PDB entry 7OGG | X-ray diffraction, 3.29 A resolution | chains R and Q

[Chain R]
Protein: Non-structural maintenance of chromosome element 5
Organism: Saccharomyces cerevisiae (strain ATCC 204508 / S288c)
Reference sequence: Q03718 (NSE5_YEAST); the author numbering skips numbers that UniProt does not, so the offset changes along the chain: 1-518 = UniProt 1-518; 520-557 = UniProt 519-556
Chain sequence (607 residues; each row starts with the number of its first residue; note: 1 number in that range is skipped by the numbering (no residue carries it; nothing is unmodelled there); X marks 51 residues of unknown identity (built as UNK)):
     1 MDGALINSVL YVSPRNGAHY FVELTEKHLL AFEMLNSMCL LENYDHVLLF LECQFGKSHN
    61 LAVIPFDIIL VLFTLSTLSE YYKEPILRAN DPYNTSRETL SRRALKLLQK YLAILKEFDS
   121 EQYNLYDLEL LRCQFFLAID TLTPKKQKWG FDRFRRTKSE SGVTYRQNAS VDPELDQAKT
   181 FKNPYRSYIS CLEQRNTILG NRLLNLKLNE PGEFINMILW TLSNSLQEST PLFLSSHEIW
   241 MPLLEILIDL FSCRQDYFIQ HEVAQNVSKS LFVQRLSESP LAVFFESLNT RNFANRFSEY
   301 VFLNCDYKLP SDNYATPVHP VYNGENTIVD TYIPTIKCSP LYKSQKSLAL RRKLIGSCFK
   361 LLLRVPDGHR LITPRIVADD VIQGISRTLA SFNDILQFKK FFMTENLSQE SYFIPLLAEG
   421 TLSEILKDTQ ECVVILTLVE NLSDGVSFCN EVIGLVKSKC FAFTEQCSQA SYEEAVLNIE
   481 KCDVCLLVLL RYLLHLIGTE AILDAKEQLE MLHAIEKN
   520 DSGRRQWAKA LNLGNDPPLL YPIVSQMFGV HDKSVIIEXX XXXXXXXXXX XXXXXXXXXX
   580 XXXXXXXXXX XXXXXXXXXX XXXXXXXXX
Disordered / not traced: 1, 150-179, 292-300, 372-374, 423-490, 520-557
Modified positions: Mse1, Mse546 (selenomethionine); Mse34, Mse38, Mse217, Mse241, Mse403, Mse511 (selenomethionine; parent Met)

[Chain Q]
Protein: DNA repair protein KRE29
Organism: Saccharomyces cerevisiae A364A
Reference sequence: P40026 (KRE29_YEAST); residues 6-293 here correspond to UniProt positions 177-464 (UniProt number = residue number + 171)
Chain sequence (308 residues; numbered 1 to 308; the number before each row is that of its first residue; X marks 14 residues of unknown identity (built as UNK)):
     1 GPAAMSGSIP EIYLDVVTKE TISDKYKDWH FISKNCHYEQ LMDLEMKDTA YSFLFGSSRS
    61 QGKVPEFVHL KCPSITNLLV LFGVNQEKCN SLKINYEKKE NSRYDNLCTI FPVNKMLKFL
   121 MYFYSDDDND DVREFFLKAF ICLILDRKVF NAMESDHRLC FKVLELFNEA HFINSYFEIV
   181 DKNDFFLHYR LLQIFPHLQS ALLRRRFSEK QGRTETIQQN IIKEFNEFFD CKNYKNLLYF
   241 ILTMYGSKFI PFGPKCQVTE YFKDCILDIS NETTNDVEIS ILKGILNLFS KIRGXXXXXX
   301 XXXXXXXX
Disordered / not traced: 1-101
Modified positions: Mse5, Mse42, Mse46 (selenomethionine); Mse116, Mse121, Mse153, Mse244 (selenomethionine; parent Met)
Differences from the reference sequence: expression tag (1-5); insertion (294)

[Interface between chain R and chain Q]
Contacting residue pairs - 46 pairs, chain R then chain Q:
  Mse34(R) - Lys291(Q)
  Mse38(R) - Leu288(Q)
  His46(R) - Gly284(Q)
  His46(R) - Ile285(Q)
  His46(R) - Leu288(Q)
  Leu49(R) - Tyr189(Q)
  Leu49(R) - Ile285(Q)  hydrophobic
  Leu49(R) - Leu288(Q)  hydrophobic
  Leu49(R) - Phe289(Q)  hydrophobic
  Phe50(R) - Ile292(Q)  hydrophobic
  Cys53(R) - Phe252(Q)  hydrophobic
  Cys53(R) - Phe289(Q)  hydrophobic
  Cys53(R) - Ile292(Q)  hydrophobic
  Gln54(R) - Ile292(Q)
  Gln54(R) - Gly294(Q)
  Phe55(R) - Pro196(Q)
  Lys57(R) - Gln199(Q)
  Lys57(R) - Gly246(Q)
  Thr95(R) - Leu238(Q)
  Thr95(R) - Tyr239(Q)  hydrogen bond (backbone-side chain)
  Thr95(R) - Leu242(Q)
  Ser96(R) - Phe150(Q)
  Ser96(R) - Gln193(Q)  hydrogen bond
  Arg97(R) - Arg147(Q)
  Arg97(R) - Phe150(Q)
  Arg97(R) - Asn151(Q)  hydrogen bond (backbone-side chain)
  Arg97(R) - Phe186(Q)
  Arg97(R) - Tyr239(Q)
  Glu98(R) - Phe150(Q)
  Glu98(R) - Asn151(Q)  hydrogen bond
  Arg102(R) - Asn151(Q)  hydrogen bond (side chain-backbone)
  Arg102(R) - Mse153(Q)  hydrogen bond (side chain-backbone)
  Lys106(R) - Ser155(Q)
  Gln109(R) - Ser155(Q)  hydrogen bond
  Gln109(R) - Asp156(Q)  hydrogen bond (side chain-backbone)
  Thr335(R) - Cys108(Q)
  Thr335(R) - Thr109(Q)
  Thr335(R) - Ile110(Q)  hydrogen bond (backbone-backbone)
  Thr335(R) - Lys148(Q)
  Ile336(R) - Ile110(Q)
  Ile336(R) - Ala152(Q)  hydrophobic
  Lys337(R) - Thr109(Q)
  Lys337(R) - Ile110(Q)  hydrogen bond (backbone-backbone)
  Lys337(R) - Pro112(Q)
  Tyr342(R) - Pro112(Q)  hydrophobic
  Gln345(R) - Lys115(Q)  hydrogen bond
Also at the interface, not in a pair above, chain R (25 interface residues in all): Gly56, Asn94, Leu105, Cys338
Also at the interface, not in a pair above, chain Q (37 interface residues in all): Phe111, Asn114, Lys118, Phe119, His197, Lys235, Ile281
Interface features reported in the paper:
  - specific contacts: Gly56(R)-His197(Q)

[In short]
The interface between chain R and chain Q involves 25 residues on one side and 37 on the other; the contacts
include 11 hydrogen bonds. Polar pairs include Thr95(R)-Tyr239(Q), Ser96(R)-Gln193(Q) and Arg97(R)-Asn151(Q).
The authors report a contact between Gly56(R) and His197(Q).
Chain R is Non-structural maintenance of chromosome element 5 (Saccharomyces cerevisiae (strain ATCC 204508 /
S288c)) and chain Q is DNA repair protein KRE29 (Saccharomyces cerevisiae A364A); the structure, Nse5/6
complex, was determined by X-ray diffraction.
